PDB entry 6UUS | electron microscopy, 2.40 A resolution | chains B and R of the 7 polymer chains in the assembly

== Chain B ==
Name: Guanine nucleotide-binding protein G(I)/G(S)/G(T) subunit beta-1
From: Homo sapiens
Reference sequence: P62873 (GBB1_HUMAN); numbering as in UniProt (aligned over 2-340)
Chain sequence (350 residues; each row starts with the number of its first residue; numbers below 1 keep their minus sign (Met-9 is residue -9)):
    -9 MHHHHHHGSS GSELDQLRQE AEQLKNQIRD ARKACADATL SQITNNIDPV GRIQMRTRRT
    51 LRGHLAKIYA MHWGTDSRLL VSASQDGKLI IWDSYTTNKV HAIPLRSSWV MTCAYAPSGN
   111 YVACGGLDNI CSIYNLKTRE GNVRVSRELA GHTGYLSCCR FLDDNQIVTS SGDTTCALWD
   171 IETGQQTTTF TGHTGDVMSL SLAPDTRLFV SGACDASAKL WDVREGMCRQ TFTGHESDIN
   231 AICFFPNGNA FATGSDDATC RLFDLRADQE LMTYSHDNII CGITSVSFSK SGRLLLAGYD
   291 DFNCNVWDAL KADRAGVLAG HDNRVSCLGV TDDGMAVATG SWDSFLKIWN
Unresolved in the structure: -9 to 4
Differences from the reference sequence: expression tag (-9 to 1)
Curated features (UniProtKB/Swiss-Prot):
  - modified residue: Ser2 (N-acetylserine), His266 (Phosphohistidine)
  - natural variant: Leu30 (L30F: In MRD42; uncertain significance), Arg52 (R52G: In MRD42), Gly64 (G64V: In MRD42), Asp76 (D76E: In MRD42; D76G: In MRD42), Gly77 (G77S: In MRD42), Lys78 (K78R: In MRD42), Ile80 (I80N: In MRD42; I80T: In MRD42), His91 (H91R: In MRD42; uncertain significance), Ala92 (A92T: In MRD42), Pro94 (P94S: In MRD42), Leu95 (L95P: In MRD42), Arg96 (R96L: In MRD42), 5 further natural variant entries in UniProt

== Chain R ==
Name: Calcitonin gene-related peptide type 1 receptor
From: Homo sapiens
Reference sequence: Q16602 (CALRL_HUMAN); numbering as in UniProt (aligned over 22-461)
Chain sequence (490 residues; each row starts with the number of its first residue; numbers below 1 keep their minus sign (Met-9 is residue -9)):
    -9 MKTIIALSYI FCLVFADYKD DDDLEVLFQG PAELEESPED SIQLGVTRNK IMTAQYECYQ
    51 KIMQDPIQQA EGVYCNRTWD GWLCWNDVAA GTESMQLCPD YFQDFDPSEK VTKICDQDGN
   111 WFRHPASNRT WTNYTQCNVN THEKVKTALN LFYLTIIGHG LSIASLLISL GIFFYFKSLS
   171 CQRITLHKNL FFSFVCNSVV TIIHLTAVAN NQALVATNPV SCKVSQFIHL YLMGCNYFWM
   231 LCEGIYLHTL IVVAVFAEKQ HLMWYYFLGW GFPLIPACIH AIARSLYYND NCWISSDTHL
   291 LYIIHGPICA ALLVNLFFLL NIVRVLITKL KVTHQAESNL YMKAVRATLI LVPLLGIEFV
   351 LIPWRPEGKI AEEVYDYIMH ILMHFQGLLV STIFCFFNGE VQAILRRNWN QYKIQFGNSF
   411 SNSEALRSAS YTVSTISDGP GYSHDCPSEH LNGKSIHDIE NVLLKPENLY NPAGLEVLFQ
   471 GPHHHHHHHH
Unresolved in the structure: -9 to 34, 55-63, 107-109, 324-328, 352-361, 403-480
Differences from the reference sequence: initiating methionine (-9); expression tag (-8 to 21, 462-480)
Cystine bridges: Cys48-Cys74, Cys65-Cys105, Cys88-Cys127, Cys212-Cys282
Curated features (UniProtKB/Swiss-Prot):
  - region: Thr288, His289 (Required for RAMP3 interaction)
  - site: Gln202 (Required for ADM interaction), Gln250 (Required for RAMP3 interaction), Ser286 (Required for ADM2 interaction), Thr288 (Required for RAMP2 interaction), His295 (Required for ADM2 interaction), Trp354 (Required for ADM2 interaction), Met373 (Required for ADM interaction)
  - modified residue (Phosphoserine): Ser420, Ser445
  - glycosylation (N-linked (GlcNAc...) asparagine): Asn66, Asn118, Asn123
  - natural variant: Val205 (deletion: In LMPHM8; uncertain significance)
  - mutagenesis: Trp72 (W72A: Strongly reduced affinity for adrenomedullin), Phe92 (F92A: Strongly reduced affinity for adrenomedullin), Trp121 (W121A: Strongly reduced affinity for adrenomedullin)
What the authors report for this chain:
  - conformationally variable residues (helix shift, loop rearrangement): Val205, Val364

== How chain B and chain R interact ==
Residue-residue contacts - 5 pairs, chain B then chain R:
  Arg52(B) with Lys167(R)
  Asp312(B) with Ser168(R), hydrogen bond; Ile394(R); Arg397(R), salt bridge
  Phe335(B) with Ser168(R)
Also at the interface, not in a pair above, chain B (5 interface residues in all): Ala309, His311

== Overview ==
Chain B and chain R form an interface of 5 and 4 residues respectively; the contacts include 1 hydrogen bond
and 1 salt bridge. Among the polar pairs are Asp312(B)-Arg397(R) and Asp312(B)-Ser168(R). Curated annotation
(UniProt) lists 3 mutagenesis sites on chain R. From the paper: conformational variability at Val205(R) and
Val364(R).
Chain B is Guanine nucleotide-binding protein G(I)/G(S)/G(T) subunit beta-1 and chain R is Calcitonin
gene-related peptide type 1 receptor, both from Homo sapiens; the structure, CryoEM Structure of the active
Adrenomedullin 2 receptor G protein complex with adrenomedullin peptide, was determined by electron microscopy
together with 6UVA and 6UUN from the same study.
